Entry 3AKK (X-ray diffraction, 2.50 A resolution); this record covers chains A and B.

== Chain A (and B) ==
Molecule: CtkA
Organism: Helicobacter pylori
Notes: EC 2.7.11.1; chain B of this document is another copy of the same molecule, construct and numbering; everything in this record applies to it too
UniProtKB: Q9ZKJ5 (Q9ZKJ5_HELPJ); numbering as in UniProt (aligned over 1-325)
Sequence (325 residues; each row starts with the number of its first residue):
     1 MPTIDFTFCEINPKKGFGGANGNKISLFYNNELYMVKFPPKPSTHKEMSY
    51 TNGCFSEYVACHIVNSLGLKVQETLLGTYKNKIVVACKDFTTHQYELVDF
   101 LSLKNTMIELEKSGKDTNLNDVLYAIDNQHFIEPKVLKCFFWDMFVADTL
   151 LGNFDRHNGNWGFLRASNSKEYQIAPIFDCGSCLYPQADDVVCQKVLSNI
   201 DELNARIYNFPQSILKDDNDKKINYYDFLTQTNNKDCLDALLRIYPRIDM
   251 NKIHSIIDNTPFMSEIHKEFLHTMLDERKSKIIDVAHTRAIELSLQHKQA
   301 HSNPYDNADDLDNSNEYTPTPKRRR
Not modelled in the structure: 1, 298-325 (chain B: 1, 43-50, 298-325)
Ion coordination: Mg2+: Asn-160, Asp-179 (together with ADP)
Residues lining bound ligands: ADP (adenosine-5'-diphosphate): Phe-17, Gly-18, Gly-19, Ala-20, Asn-21, Gly-22, Lys-24, Met-35, Lys-37, Glu-57, Gln-72, Cys-87, Lys-88, Asp-89, Phe-90, Thr-91, Leu-97, Gly-159, Asn-160, Phe-178, Asp-179
What the authors report for this chain:
  - conformationally variable residues (order/disorder transition): Lys-14 to Gly-22
  - binding site for ADP: Phe-17, Asn-21, Lys-24, Met-35, Lys-37, Gln-72, Lys-88, Phe-90, Leu-97, Asn-160, Phe-178, Asp-179
  - Mg2+ coordination: Asn-160, Asp-179
  - contacts within the chain: Lys-37/Asp-179, Lys-37/Glu-57 (salt bridge), Arg-156/Phe-178 (backbone contact), Arg-156/Asp-179 (backbone contact)
  - catalytic residues: Asp-155 (by similarity / conservation)
  - mutagenesis - D155Q, D155Q/D179Q, D179Q: abolished catalytic activity
  - mutagenesis - D155Q/D179Q: abolished signaling in response to phosphorylation of p65 Ser276
  - mutagenesis - D155Q/D179Q: decreased signaling (NF-kappaB activity)

== Chain A / chain B interface ==
Contacting residue pairs (74; chain A residue first):
  Pro-13(A) with His-130(B); Phe-131(B)
  Lys-14(A) with His-130(B); Phe-131(B); Lys-170(B), hydrogen bond (side chain-backbone); Tyr-172(B), hydrogen bond (backbone-side chain)
  Lys-15(A) with Thr-106(B); Phe-131(B)
  Gly-16(A) with Ser-102(B); Thr-106(B)
  Phe-17(A) with Ser-102(B); Asn-105(B), hydrogen bond (backbone-side chain)
  Gly-18(A) with Ser-102(B); Asn-105(B), hydrogen bond (backbone-side chain)
  Gly-19(A) with Leu-101(B); Asn-105(B), hydrogen bond (backbone-side chain)
  Ala-20(A) with Ser-113(B); Lys-115(B)
  Gly-22(A) with Asn-105(B)
  Asn-23(A) with Asn-105(B); Met-107(B); Ile-108(B); Lys-112(B), hydrogen bond (side chain-backbone); Ser-113(B)
  Lys-24(A) with Asn-105(B), hydrogen bond (backbone-backbone); Thr-106(B)
  Ile-25(A) with Thr-106(B); Ile-108(B), hydrophobic
  Phe-38(A) with Ile-108(B), hydrophobic
  Lys-41(A) with Glu-111(B), salt bridge
  Tyr-79(A) with Ile-108(B), hydrophobic
  Lys-82(A) with Glu-111(B)
  Gln-94(A) with Ser-167(B), hydrogen bond; Asn-168(B), hydrogen bond (side chain-backbone)
  Glu-96(A) with Glu-96(B)
  Leu-101(A) with Gly-18(B); Gly-19(B)
  Ser-102(A) with Gly-16(B); Phe-17(B), hydrogen bond (side chain-backbone); Gly-18(B), hydrogen bond (side chain-backbone)
  Asn-105(A) with Phe-17(B), hydrogen bond (side chain-backbone); Gly-18(B), hydrogen bond (side chain-backbone); Gly-19(B), hydrogen bond (side chain-backbone); Gly-22(B); Asn-23(B); Lys-24(B), hydrogen bond (backbone-backbone)
  Thr-106(A) with Lys-15(B); Gly-16(B); Lys-24(B); Ile-25(B)
  Met-107(A) with Asn-23(B)
  Ile-108(A) with Asn-23(B); Ile-25(B), hydrophobic; Phe-38(B), hydrophobic
  Glu-111(A) with Lys-41(B); Asn-81(B); Lys-82(B), salt bridge
  Lys-112(A) with Asn-23(B), hydrogen bond (backbone-side chain)
  Ser-113(A) with Ala-20(B); Asn-23(B)
  Lys-115(A) with Ala-20(B)
  His-130(A) with Pro-13(B); Lys-14(B), hydrogen bond (backbone-side chain)
  Phe-131(A) with Pro-13(B); Lys-14(B); Lys-15(B)
  Arg-165(A) with Glu-96(B), salt bridge
  Ser-167(A) with Gln-94(B), hydrogen bond (backbone-side chain); Glu-96(B); Ser-167(B), hydrogen bond
  Asn-168(A) with Gln-94(B), hydrogen bond (backbone-side chain)
  Lys-170(A) with Lys-14(B)
  Glu-171(A) with Lys-14(B)
  Tyr-172(A) with Lys-14(B), hydrogen bond (side chain-backbone)
Also at the interface, not in a pair above, chain A (38 interface residues in all): Gly-114, Ser-169
Also at the interface, not in a pair above, chain B (37 interface residues in all): Tyr-79, Gly-114, Arg-165

== Overview ==
38 residues of chain A and 37 residues of chain B are in contact, with 21 hydrogen bonds and 3 salt bridges.
Among the polar pairs are Lys-41(A)/Glu-111(B), Glu-111(A)/Lys-82(B) and Arg-165(A)/Glu-96(B). Chain A binds
ADP. From the paper: the catalytic residue Asp-155(A); D155Q, D155Q/D179Q and D179Q of chain A abolish
catalytic activity.
Chain A and chain B are both CtkA (Helicobacter pylori); the structure, Crystal structure of A Helicobacter
pylori proinflammatory kinase CtkA, was determined by X-ray diffraction, deposited together with 3AKJ and
3AKL.
